Entry 6YC5 (X-ray diffraction, 1.35 A resolution); this record covers chain A.

# Chain A
Protein: Thaumatin-1
Organism: Thaumatococcus daniellii
UniProt: P02883 (THM1_THADA); residue numbers follow UniProt; this construct covers 1-207
Amino-acid sequence (207 residues; row label = number of the first residue in the row):
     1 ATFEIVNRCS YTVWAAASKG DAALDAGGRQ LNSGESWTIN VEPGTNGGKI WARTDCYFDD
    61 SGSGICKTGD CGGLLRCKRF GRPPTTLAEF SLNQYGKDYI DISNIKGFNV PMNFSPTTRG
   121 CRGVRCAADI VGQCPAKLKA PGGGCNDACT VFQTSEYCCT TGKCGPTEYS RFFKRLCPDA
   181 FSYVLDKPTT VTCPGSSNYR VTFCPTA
Disulfides: Cys9-Cys204, Cys56-Cys66, Cys71-Cys77, Cys121-Cys193, Cys126-Cys177, Cys134-Cys145, Cys149-Cys158, Cys159-Cys164
Bound ions: Na+: Thr85, Ser103, Gly107

# Overview
Thr85, Ser103 and Gly107 coordinate Na+.
Chain A is Thaumatin-1 (Thaumatococcus daniellii); the structure, RT structure of Thaumatin obtained at 1.35 A
resolution from crystal grown in a Kapton microchip, was determined by X-ray diffraction together with 6YBF,
6YBI, 6YBO, 6YBR and 6YBX from the same study.
